Entry 7BZB (X-ray diffraction, 2.15 A resolution); this record covers chain A.

== Chain A ==
Name: Terpenoid synthase 18
Source organism: Arabidopsis thaliana
Notes: EC 4.2.3.-
Reference sequence: Q9LUE2 (TPS18_ARATH); residues -49 to 555 here correspond to UniProt positions 1-605 (UniProt number = residue number + 50)
Amino-acid sequence (605 residues; each row starts with the number of its first residue; numbers below 1 keep their minus sign (Met-49 is residue -49)):
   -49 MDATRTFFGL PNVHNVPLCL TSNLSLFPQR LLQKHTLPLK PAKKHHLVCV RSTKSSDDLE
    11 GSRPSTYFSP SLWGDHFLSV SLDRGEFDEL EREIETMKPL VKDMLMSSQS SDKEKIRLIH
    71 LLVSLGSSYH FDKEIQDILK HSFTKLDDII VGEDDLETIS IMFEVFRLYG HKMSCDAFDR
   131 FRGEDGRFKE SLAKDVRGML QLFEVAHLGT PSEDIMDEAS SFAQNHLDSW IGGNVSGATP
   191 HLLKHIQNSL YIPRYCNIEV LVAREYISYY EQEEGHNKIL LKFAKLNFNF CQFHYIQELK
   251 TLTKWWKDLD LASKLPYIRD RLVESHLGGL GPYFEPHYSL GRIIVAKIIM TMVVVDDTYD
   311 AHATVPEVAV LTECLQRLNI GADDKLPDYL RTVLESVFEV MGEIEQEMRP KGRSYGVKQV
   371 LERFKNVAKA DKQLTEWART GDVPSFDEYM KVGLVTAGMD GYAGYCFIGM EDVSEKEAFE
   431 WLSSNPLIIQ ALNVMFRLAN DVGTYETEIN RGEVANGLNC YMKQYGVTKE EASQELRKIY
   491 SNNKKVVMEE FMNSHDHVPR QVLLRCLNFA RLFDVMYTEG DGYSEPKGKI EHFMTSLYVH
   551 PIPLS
Disordered / not traced: -49 to 20, 555
Ion coordination: Mg2+ site 1: Asp306, Tyr309; Mg2+ site 2: Asn450, Asp451, Glu458
Ligand contacts: pyrophosphate (PPV): Asp306, Thr406, Ala407, Phe446, Arg447, Asn450, Asp451
UniProt features mapped onto this chain:
  - motif: Asp306 to Asp310 (DDXXD motif)
  - binding site (Mg(2+)): Asp306, Asp310, Asn450, Thr454, Glu458
From the paper describing this entry:
  - mutagenesis - G278A/F446A, M302I/D381Y/G411D, N443F (approximately 60%), F446A, F446C, F446D, F446H, F446I, F446K, F446L, F446M, F446P, F446S, F446V: decreased catalytic activity
  - mutagenesis - G278D, G278F, G278H, G278K, G278R, G278W, V303N, Y412A, F523A, Y527A: abolished catalytic activity
  - catalytic residues: Tyr412, Phe523, Tyr527
  - mutagenesis - Y415A: unchanged catalytic activity
  - mutagenesis - G278P (at least 60%): increased catalytic activity
  - specificity-determining residues: Val303, Phe446

== Overview ==
Chain A binds pyrophosphate. The Mg2+ site 1 is built by Asp306 and Tyr309. Asn450, Asp451 and Glu458 form the
Mg2+ site 2. From UniProt: 5 Mg2+-binding residues. The paper reports catalytic residues Tyr412, Phe523 and
Tyr527; G278A/F446A, M302I/D381Y/G411D and N443F, among others, reduce catalytic activity; 26 substitutions
were tested in all.
Chain A is Terpenoid synthase 18 (Arabidopsis thaliana); the structure, Crystal structure of plant
sesterterpene synthase AtTPS18, was determined by X-ray diffraction together with 7BZC from the same study.
